Entry 2JCC (X-ray diffraction, 2.50 A resolution); this record covers chains E and F of the 5 polymer chains in the assembly.

Chain E:
Molecule: TCR alpha
Organism: Mus musculus
Amino-acid sequence (194 residues; each row starts with the number of its first residue; note: 5 numbers in that range are skipped by the numbering (no residue carries them; nothing is unmodelled there); numbering starts at 0):
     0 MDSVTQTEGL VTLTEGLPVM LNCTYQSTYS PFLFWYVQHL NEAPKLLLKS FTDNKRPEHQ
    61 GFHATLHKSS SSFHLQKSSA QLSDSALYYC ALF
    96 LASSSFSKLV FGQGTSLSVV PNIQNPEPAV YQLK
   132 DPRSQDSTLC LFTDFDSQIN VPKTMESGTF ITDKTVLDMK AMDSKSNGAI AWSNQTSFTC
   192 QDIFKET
Disulfide bonds: Cys22-Cys90, Cys141-Cys191

Chain F:
Molecule: TCR beta
Organism: Mus musculus
Amino-acid sequence (238 residues; row label = number of the first residue in the row; note: 9 numbers in that range are skipped by the numbering (no residue carries them; nothing is unmodelled there); numbering starts at 0):
     0 MEAAVTQSPR SKVAVTGGKV TLSCHQTNNH DYMYWYRQDT GHGLRLIHYS YVADSTEKGD
    60 IPD
    64 GYKASRPSQE NFSLILELAS LSQTAVYFCA SSDWVSY
   105 EQYFGPGTRL TV
  116A L
   117 EDLRNVTPPK VSLFEPSKAE IANKQKATLV CLARGFFPDH VELSWWVNGK EVHSGVSTDP
   177 QAYKES
   186 NY
   189 SYALSSRLRV SATFWHNPRN HFRCQVQFHG LSEEDKWPEG SPKPVTQNIS AEAWGRA
Unresolved in the structure: 0
Disulfide bonds: Cys23-Cys92, Cys147-Cys212

How chain E and chain F interact:
Contacting residue pairs - 90 pairs, chain E then chain F:
  Phe33(E) - Tyr100(F)  hydrophobic
  Tyr35(E) - Tyr100(F)  hydrogen bond (side chain-backbone)
  Tyr35(E) - Glu105(F)
  Tyr35(E) - Gln106(F)  hydrogen bond (side chain-backbone)
  Tyr35(E) - Phe108(F)  hydrophobic
  Gln37(E) - Gln37(F)  hydrogen bond
  Gln37(E) - Phe91(F)
  Leu39(E) - Pro176(F)  hydrophobic
  Asn40(E) - Arg113(F)  hydrogen bond
  Ala42(E) - Phe108(F)
  Ala42(E) - Gly109(F)
  Pro43(E) - Phe91(F)
  Pro43(E) - Phe108(F)
  Leu45(E) - Glu105(F)
  Phe50(E) - Tyr100(F)  hydrophobic
  Leu87(E) - Gln37(F)
  Tyr89(E) - Gln37(F)  hydrogen bond
  Tyr89(E) - Gly42(F)
  Tyr89(E) - Leu43(F)
  Phe93(E) - Ser99(F)
  Phe93(E) - Tyr100(F)  hydrophobic
  Phe101(E) - Tyr48(F)  hydrophobic
  Phe101(E) - Tyr50(F)  hydrophobic
  Ser102(E) - Ser99(F)  hydrogen bond
  Lys103(E) - Asp59(F)  salt bridge
  Leu104(E) - Tyr100(F)
  Leu104(E) - Gln106(F)
  Phe106(E) - Leu43(F)
  Gly107(E) - Gly42(F)
  Gln108(E) - Gly40(F)  hydrogen bond (side chain-backbone)
  Glu122(E) - Lys140(F)  hydrogen bond (backbone-side chain)
  Ala124(E) - Lys140(F)
  Tyr126(E) - Ser133(F)
  Tyr126(E) - Glu136(F)
  Tyr126(E) - Lys140(F)  hydrogen bond
  Gln127(E) - Ser133(F)
  Leu128(E) - Phe130(F)
  Leu128(E) - Glu131(F)
  Leu128(E) - Pro132(F)
  Leu128(E) - Ser133(F)
  Leu128(E) - Thr144(F)
  Leu128(E) - Val146(F)  hydrophobic
  Lys129(E) - Phe130(F)
  Lys129(E) - Glu131(F)  hydrogen bond (backbone-backbone)
  Asp132(E) - Ser128(F)  hydrogen bond
  Asp132(E) - Leu129(F)
  Asp132(E) - Phe130(F)
  Pro133(E) - Leu129(F)
  Pro133(E) - Glu131(F)
  Arg134(E) - Val127(F)  hydrogen bond (side chain-backbone)
  Arg134(E) - Ser128(F)  hydrogen bond
  Arg134(E) - Leu129(F)
  Ser138(E) - Phe130(F)
  Thr139(E) - Phe130(F)
  Leu140(E) - Phe130(F)  hydrophobic
  Leu140(E) - Val146(F)  hydrophobic
  Leu142(E) - Thr144(F)
  Thr144(E) - Arg195(F)
  Asp145(E) - Lys140(F)  salt bridge
  Asp145(E) - Arg197(F)  salt bridge
  Phe161(E) - Glu181(F)
  Thr163(E) - Tyr179(F)
  Thr163(E) - Ser193(F)
  Asp164(E) - Tyr179(F)  hydrogen bond (backbone-side chain)
  Thr166(E) - Ser173(F)  hydrogen bond
  Thr166(E) - Asp175(F)
  Thr166(E) - Arg195(F)  hydrogen bond (backbone-side chain)
  Val167(E) - Ser173(F)  hydrogen bond (backbone-side chain)
  Val167(E) - Arg195(F)
  Leu168(E) - Gly171(F)
  Leu168(E) - Val172(F)
  Leu168(E) - Ser173(F)
  Leu168(E) - Arg195(F)
  Asp169(E) - Ser170(F)
  Asp169(E) - Gly171(F)  hydrogen bond (backbone-backbone)
  Met170(E) - Lys142(F)
  Met170(E) - Arg197(F)
  Met170(E) - Val198(F)  hydrophobic
  Met170(E) - Ser199(F)
  Lys171(E) - Ser170(F)  hydrogen bond (backbone-side chain)
  Ser175(E) - Lys142(F)  hydrogen bond
  Ser177(E) - Arg195(F)  hydrogen bond (backbone-side chain)
  Ser177(E) - Arg197(F)  hydrogen bond
  Asn178(E) - Arg195(F)
  Gly179(E) - Arg195(F)
  Ile181(E) - Val146(F)  hydrophobic
  Ile181(E) - Ser193(F)
  Trp183(E) - Arg150(F)
  Trp183(E) - Ala191(F)  hydrophobic
  Asn185(E) - Arg150(F)  hydrogen bond
Interface residues without a listed pair, chain E (55 interface residues in all): Glu41, Lys48, Ser135, Ile162, Ser184
Interface residues without a listed pair, chain F (50 interface residues in all): Tyr31, Tyr35, His41, Leu45, Ala135, Leu148, Thr174, Ala239

In short:
The interface between chain E and chain F involves 55 residues on one side and 50 on the other; the contacts
include 23 hydrogen bonds and 3 salt bridges. Polar contacts include Lys103(E)-Asp59(F), Asp145(E)-Lys140(F)
and Asp145(E)-Arg197(F).
Here chain E is TCR alpha and chain F is TCR beta, both from Mus musculus. Entry 2JCC (AH3 recognition of
mutant HLA-A2 W167A) was determined by X-ray diffraction (same publication as 2J8U and 2UWE).
